Entry 1XMQ (X-ray diffraction, 3.00 A resolution); this record covers chains A and L of the 23 polymer chains in the assembly.

# Chain A
Molecule: 16s ribosomal RNA
Source organism: Thermus thermophilus
Sequence (1522 nucleotides; each row starts with the number of its first residue; note: 42 numbers in that range are skipped by the numbering (no residue carries them; nothing is unmodelled there); a row labelled like 190A-190L holds insertion residues (190A, then the next letters in order); numbering starts at 0):
     0 UUUGUUGGAG AGUUUGAUCC UGGCUCAGGG UGAACGCUGG CGGCGUGCCU AAGACAUGCA
    60 AGUCGUGCGG G
    73 CCGCGGGGUU UU
    88 ACUCCG
    95 UGGUC
   101 AGCGGCGGAC GGGUGAGUAA CGCGUGGGU
  129A G
   130 ACCUACCCGG AAGAGGGGGA CAACCCGGGG AAACUCGGGC UAAUCCCCCA UGUGGACCCG
   190 C
190A-190L CCCUUGGGGUGU
   191 GUCCAAAGGG CUUU
   216 GCCCGCUUCC GGAUGGGCCC GCGUCCCAUC AGCUAGUUGG UGGGGUAAUG GCCCACCAAG
   276 GCGACGACGG GUAGCCGGUC UGAGAGGAUG GCCGGCCACA GGGGCACUGA GACACGGGCC
   336 CCACUCCUAC GGGAGGCAGC AGUUAGGAAU CUUCCGCAAU GGGCGCAAGC CUGACGGAGC
   396 GACGCCGCUU GGAGGAAGAA GCCCUUCGGG GUGUAAACUC CUGAA
   442 CCCGGGACGA AACCCCCGAC GA
   474 GGGGACUGAC GGUACCGGG
   494 GUAAUAGCGC CGGCCAACUC CGUGCCAGCA GCCGCGGUAA UACGGAGGGC GCGAGCGUUA
   554 CCCGGAUUCA CUGGGCGUAA AGGGCGUGUA GGCGGCCUGG GGCGUCCCAU GUGAAAGACC
   614 ACGGCUCAAC CGUGGGGGAG CGUGGGAUAC GCUCAGGCUA GACGGUGGGA GAGGGUGGUG
   674 GAAUUCCCGG AGUAGCGGUG AAAUGCGCAG AUACCGGGAG GAACGCCGAU GGCGAAGGCA
   734 GCCACCUGGU CCACCCGUGA CGCUGAGGCG CGAAAGCGUG GGGAGCAAAC CGGAUUAGAU
   794 ACCCGGGUAG UCCACGCCCU AAACGAUGCG CGCUAGGUCU CUGGGUCU
   848 CCUGGGGGCC GAAGCUAACG CGUUAAGCGC GCCGCCUGGG GAGUACGGCC GCAAGGCUGA
   908 AACUCAAAGG AAUUGACGGG GGCCCGCACA AGCGGUGGAG CAUGUGGUUU AAUUCGAAGC
   968 AACGCGAAGA ACCUUACCAG GCCUUGACAU GCUA
 1001A G
  1002 GGAACCCGGG UGAAAGCCUG GGGUGCCCC
1030A-1030D GCGA
  1031 GGGGAGCCCU AGCACAGGUG CUGCAUGGCC GUCGUCAGCU CGUGCCGUGA GGUGUUGGGU
  1091 UAAGUCCCGC AACGAGCGCA ACCCCCGCCG UUAGUUGCCA GCGGUUCGGC CGGGCACUCU
  1151 AACGGGACUG CCCGCGAAA
  1171 GCGGGAGGAA GGAGGGGACG ACGUCUGGUC AGCAUGGCCC UUACGGCCUG GGCGACACAC
  1231 GUGCUACAAU GCCCACUACA AAGCGAUGCC ACCCGGCAAC GGGGAGCUAA UCGCAAAAAG
  1291 GUGGGCCCAG UUCGGAUUGG GGUCUGCAAC CCGACCCCAU GAAGCCGGAA UCGCUAGUAA
  1351 UCGCGGAUCA G
 1361B C
  1362 CAUGCCGCGG UGAAUACGUU CCCGGGCCUU GUACACACCG CCCGUCACGC CAUGGGAGCG
  1422 GGCUCUACCC GAAGUCGCCG GG
  1446 AGCCUACGGG
  1459 CAGGCGCCGA GGGUAGGGCC CGUGACUGGG GCGAAGUCGU AACAAGGUAG CUGUACCGGA
  1519 AGGUGCGGCU GGAUCACCUC CUUUCU
Unresolved in the structure: 0-4, 1001A, 1030A-1030D, 1361B, 1535-1538
Covalently attached groups: paromomycin (PAR) linked to G1405
Ion coordination: Mg2+ site 1 near U14 (its only coordinating residue here); Mg2+ site 2 near G21 (its only coordinating residue here); Mg2+ site 3: G46, G394; Mg2+ site 4: C48, G115; Mg2+ site 5 near A53 (its only coordinating residue here); Mg2+ site 6: A59, C386, U387; Mg2+ site 7: G61, U62, G105; Mg2+ site 8: G69, G70, U98; Mg2+ site 9: G107, G324, A325, G326; Mg2+ site 10: A109, G331; Mg2+ site 11: A116, G117, G289; Mg2+ site 12: C121, G124, U125, G126, G236; 62 more Mg2+ sites not listed
Residues lining bound ligands: paromomycin (PAR): C1404, U1406, C1407, A1408, C1409, G1489, C1490, G1491, A1492, A1493, G1494, U1495, C1496

# Chain L
Name: 30S Ribosomal Protein S12
Source organism: Thermus thermophilus
Amino-acid sequence (135 residues; each row starts with the number of its first residue):
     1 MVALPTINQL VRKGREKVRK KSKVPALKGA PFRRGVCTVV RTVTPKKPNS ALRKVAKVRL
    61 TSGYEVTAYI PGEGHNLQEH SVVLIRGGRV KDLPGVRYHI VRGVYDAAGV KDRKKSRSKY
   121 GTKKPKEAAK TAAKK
Unresolved in the structure: 1-4, 129-135
Ion coordination: Mg2+: Pro48, Asn49 (shared with G529(A) of chain A)

# Chain A / chain L interface
Pairs across the interface (133; chain A residue first):
  U24(A) with Lys23(L), salt bridge to the phosphate
  A32(A) with Pro31(L), base contact
  A33(A) with Phe32(L), base contact
  C34(A) with Phe32(L), sugar contact; Val101(L), sugar contact; Val104(L), phosphate contact
  G35(A) with Val104(L), sugar contact; Ser118(L), hydrogen bond to the sugar; Gly121(L), sugar contact
  C36(A) with Arg117(L), hydrogen bond to the sugar; Ser118(L), sugar contact; Thr122(L), sugar contact; Lys123(L), salt bridge to the phosphate; Lys124(L), hydrogen bond to the phosphate
  U37(A) with Lys123(L), phosphate contact; Lys124(L), hydrogen bond to the phosphate
  C241(A) with Arg19(L), hydrogen bond to the sugar
  G302(A) with Lys17(L), hydrogen bond to the phosphate
  A303(A) with Lys17(L), phosphate contact
  G362(A) with Lys28(L), hydrogen bond to the sugar; Arg33(L), phosphate contact; Arg34(L), salt bridge to the phosphate; Thr61(L), phosphate contact
  A363(A) with Lys28(L), hydrogen bond to the base; Ala30(L), base contact; Pro31(L), base contact; Phe32(L), base contact; Arg33(L), salt bridge to the phosphate; Arg34(L), salt bridge to the phosphate; Thr61(L), hydrogen bond to the phosphate; Leu84(L), sugar contact; Tyr105(L), sugar contact
  A364(A) with Lys28(L), base contact
  G500(A) with Lys124(L), phosphate contact
  C501(A) with Arg117(L), salt bridge to the phosphate; Ser118(L), phosphate contact; Lys124(L), salt bridge to the phosphate
  G502(A) with Lys115(L), phosphate contact; Ser116(L), phosphate contact; Arg117(L), hydrogen bond to the phosphate; Ser118(L), hydrogen bond to the phosphate; Lys119(L), hydrogen bond to the phosphate
  C503(A) with Ser116(L), hydrogen bond to the phosphate; Lys119(L), salt bridge to the phosphate
  C518(A) with Pro48(L), base contact; Ser50(L), hydrogen bond to the sugar
  C519(A) with Ser50(L), hydrogen bond to the phosphate; Ala51(L), phosphate contact
  A520(A) with Ala51(L), phosphate contact; Leu52(L), hydrogen bond to the phosphate; Lys54(L), salt bridge to the phosphate; Glu73(L), hydrogen bond to the sugar
  G521(A) with Arg53(L), hydrogen bond to the base; Lys54(L), salt bridge to the phosphate; Gly72(L), phosphate contact; Glu73(L), phosphate contact
  C522(A) with Asn49(L), base contact; Arg53(L), base contact; Tyr69(L), hydrogen bond to the phosphate; Pro71(L), phosphate contact; Gly72(L), hydrogen bond to the phosphate; Asp92(L), hydrogen bond to the base; Tyr120(L), sugar contact
  A523(A) with Arg53(L), base contact; Val90(L), base contact; Lys91(L), base contact; Asp92(L), base contact
  C526(A) with Lys91(L), salt bridge to the phosphate
  G527(A) with Lys47(L), salt bridge to the phosphate; Asn49(L), base contact
  C528(A) with Asn49(L), hydrogen bond to the base
  G529(A) with Pro48(L), base contact; Asn49(L), hydrogen bond to the base; Ser50(L), hydrogen bond to the base; Ala51(L), base contact
  G537(A) with Glu73(L), sugar contact; Arg113(L), salt bridge to the phosphate
  G538(A) with Arg113(L), salt bridge to the phosphate; Lys114(L), hydrogen bond to the phosphate; Lys115(L), hydrogen bond to the phosphate
  A539(A) with Lys114(L), phosphate contact; Lys115(L), hydrogen bond to the base
  G550(A) with Lys119(L), sugar contact
  U551(A) with Arg86(L), sugar contact
  U552(A) with Pro31(L), hydrogen bond to the sugar; Arg86(L), hydrogen bond to the sugar; Gly87(L), sugar contact
  A553(A) with Val24(L), phosphate contact; Gly29(L), hydrogen bond to the sugar; Ala30(L), sugar contact; Pro31(L), sugar contact
  C554(A) with Ser22(L), phosphate contact
  C556(A) with Lys20(L), salt bridge to the phosphate
  C562(A) with Arg15(L), base contact; Glu16(L), hydrogen bond to the sugar; Lys17(L), sugar contact; Val18(L), base contact
  A563(A) with Arg15(L), base contact
  C564(A) with Leu10(L), phosphate contact; Arg15(L), salt bridge to the phosphate
  G567(A) with Pro5(L), base contact; Arg15(L), hydrogen bond to the base
  G568(A) with Pro5(L), base contact
  G585(A) with Asn8(L), sugar contact
  C880(A) with Thr6(L), hydrogen bond to the phosphate; Asn8(L), hydrogen bond to the phosphate; Gln9(L), phosphate contact; Arg12(L), salt bridge to the phosphate
  G881(A) with Gln9(L), hydrogen bond to the phosphate; Arg12(L), salt bridge to the phosphate; Lys13(L), salt bridge to the phosphate
  U884(A) with Arg15(L), hydrogen bond to the base
  A908(A) with Lys21(L), salt bridge to the phosphate
  A909(A) with Lys21(L), salt bridge to the phosphate
  C910(A) with Arg97(L), salt bridge to the phosphate
  U911(A) with Pro94(L), phosphate contact; Gly95(L), phosphate contact; Arg97(L), salt bridge to the phosphate
  C912(A) with Lys46(L), hydrogen bond to the phosphate; Pro94(L), phosphate contact
  A913(A) with Lys46(L), salt bridge to the phosphate; Lys47(L), salt bridge to the phosphate; Lys91(L), salt bridge to the phosphate
  C1411(A) with Arg41(L), phosphate contact; Lys57(L), phosphate contact
  C1412(A) with Lys57(L), salt bridge to the phosphate
  C1490(A) with Pro94(L), sugar contact
  G1491(A) with Thr44(L), sugar contact; Pro45(L), phosphate contact; Lys46(L), phosphate contact
  A1492(A) with Lys46(L), phosphate contact; Lys47(L), hydrogen bond to the phosphate; Ser50(L), hydrogen bond to the base
Interface residues without a listed pair, chain A (65 interface residues in all): C23, U49, C242, C525, C555, C879, C882, C883, A1413
Interface residues without a listed pair, chain L (74 interface residues in all): Ile7, Pro25, Glu65, Gly74, Gly88, Arg89, Asp112, Glu127

# Overview
65 residues of chain A face 74 of chain L across their interface; the contacts include 39 hydrogen bonds and
27 salt bridges. Polar contacts include A363(A)-Lys28(L), G521(A)-Arg53(L) and C522(A)-Asp92(L). Paromomycin
is covalently linked to G1405(A).
Here chain A is 16s ribosomal RNA and chain L is 30S Ribosomal Protein S12, both from Thermus thermophilus.
Entry 1XMQ (Crystal Structure of t6A37-ASLLysUUU AAA-mRNA Bound to the Decoding Center) was determined by
X-ray diffraction together with 1XMO from the same study.
